PDB entry 8QXT | electron microscopy, 2.90 A resolution | chains A and I of the 21 polymer chains in the assembly

Chain A (and I):
Molecule: Chaperonin GroEL
From: Escherichia coli BL21(DE3)
Notes: EC 5.6.1.7; chain I of this document is another copy of the same molecule, construct and numbering; everything in this record applies to it too
UniProt: P0A6F5 (CH60_ECOLI); residue numbers follow UniProt; this construct covers 2-548
Sequence (547 residues; each row starts with the number of its first residue):
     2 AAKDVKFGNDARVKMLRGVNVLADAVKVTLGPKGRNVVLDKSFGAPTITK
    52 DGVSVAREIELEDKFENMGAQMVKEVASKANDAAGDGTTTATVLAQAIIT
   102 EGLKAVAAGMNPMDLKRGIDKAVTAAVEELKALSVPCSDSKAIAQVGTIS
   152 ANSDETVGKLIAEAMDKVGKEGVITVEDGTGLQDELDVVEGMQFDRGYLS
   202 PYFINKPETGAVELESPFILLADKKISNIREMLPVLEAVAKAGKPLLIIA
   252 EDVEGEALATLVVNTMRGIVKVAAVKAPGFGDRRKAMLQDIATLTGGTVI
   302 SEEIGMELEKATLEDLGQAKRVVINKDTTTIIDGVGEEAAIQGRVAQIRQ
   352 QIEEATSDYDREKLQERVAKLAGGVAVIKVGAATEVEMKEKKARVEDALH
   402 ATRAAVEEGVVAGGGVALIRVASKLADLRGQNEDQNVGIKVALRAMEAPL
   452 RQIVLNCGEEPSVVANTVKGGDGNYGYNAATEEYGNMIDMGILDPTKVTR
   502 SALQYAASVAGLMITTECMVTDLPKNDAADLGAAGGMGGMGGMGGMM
Disordered / not traced: 526-548 (chain I: 527-548)
Metal / ion sites: K+: T30, K51, T90 (together with ADP); Mg2+: D87 (together with ADP)
Small-molecule neighbours: ADP / beryllium trifluoride: T30, L31, G32, P33, K51, D52, G53, D87, G88, T89, T90, T91, I150, D398, G414, G415, G416, I454, Y478, N479, A480, A481, I493, D495

How chain A and chain I interact:
Contacting residue pairs - 7 pairs, chain A then chain I:
  E461(A) - R452(I)  salt bridge
  E461(A) - S463(I)
  S463(A) - S463(I)  hydrogen bond
  S463(A) - V464(I)
  V464(A) - S463(I)
  V464(A) - N467(I)
  N467(A) - V464(I)
Other interface residues (no listed pair), chain I (5 interface residues in all): E461

In short:
The interface between chain A and chain I involves 4 residues on one side and 5 on the other; the contacts
include 1 hydrogen bond and 1 salt bridge. Among the polar pairs are E461(A)-R452(I) and S463(A)-S463(I).
Bound to chain A: ADP / beryllium trifluoride.
Both chains are Chaperonin GroEL (Escherichia coli BL21(DE3)). Entry 8QXT (CryoEM structure of a
GroEL14-GroES7 complex in presence of ADP-BeFx with narrow GroEL7 trans ring conformation) was determined by
electron microscopy, deposited together with 8P4M, 8P4N, 8P4O, 8P4R, 8QXS, 8QXU and 8QXV.
